4I28 - chains A and C; structure by X-ray diffraction, 2.15 A resolution.

Chain A:
Name: DNA nucleotidylexotransferase
From: Mus musculus
Notes: EC 2.7.7.31
Reference sequence: P09838 (TDT_MOUSE); the construct lacks a stretch of the UniProt sequence, so the offset changes along the chain: 132-482 = UniProt 132-482; 483-510 = UniProt 503-530
Chain sequence (400 residues; numbered 111 to 510; the number before each row is that of its first residue):
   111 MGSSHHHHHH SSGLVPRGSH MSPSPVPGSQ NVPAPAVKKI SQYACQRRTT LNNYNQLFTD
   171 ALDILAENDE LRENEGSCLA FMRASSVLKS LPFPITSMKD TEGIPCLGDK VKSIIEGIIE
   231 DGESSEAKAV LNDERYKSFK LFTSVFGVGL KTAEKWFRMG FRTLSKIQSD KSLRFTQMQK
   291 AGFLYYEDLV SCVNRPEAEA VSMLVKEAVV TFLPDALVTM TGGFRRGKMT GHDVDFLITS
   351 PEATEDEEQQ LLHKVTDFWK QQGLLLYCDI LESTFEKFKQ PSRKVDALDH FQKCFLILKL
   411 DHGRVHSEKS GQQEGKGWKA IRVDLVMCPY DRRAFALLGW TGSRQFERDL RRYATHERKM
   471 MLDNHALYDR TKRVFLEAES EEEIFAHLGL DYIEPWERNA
Not modelled in the structure: 111-148, 393-397, 420-424
Construct notes: expression tag (111-131)
UniProt features mapped onto this chain:
  - region: Val-258 to Thr-262 (Involved in DNA binding)
  - binding site (a 2'-deoxyribonucleoside 5'-triphosphate): Gly-333 to Lys-338, His-342 to Asp-345, Gly-449, Trp-450
  - binding site (Mg(2+)): Asp-343, Asp-345, Asp-434
  - modified residue: Ser-134 (Phosphoserine)
Ion coordination: Na+: Thr-253, Val-255, Val-258 (shared with DA3(C) of chain C); Zn2+: Asp-343, Asp-345, Asp-434 (shared with DA5(C) of chain C); Mg2+: Asp-343, Asp-345 (shared with DA5(C) of chain C)

Chain C:
Molecule: 5-nt DNA strand
Sequence (5 nucleotides; numbered 1 to 5; the number before each row is that of its first residue):
     1 AAAAA
Ion coordination: Na+: DA3 (shared with Thr-253(A), Val-255(A), Val-258(A) of chain A); Zn2+: DA5 (shared with Asp-343(A), Asp-345(A), Asp-434(A) of chain A); Mg2+: DA5 (shared with Asp-343(A), Asp-345(A) of chain A)

Chain A / chain C interface:
Contacting residue pairs (37):
  Val-255(A) / DA3(C)  phosphate contact
  Phe-256(A) / DA3(C)  sugar contact
  Gly-257(A) / DA2(C)  sugar contact
  Gly-257(A) / DA3(C)  hydrogen bond to the phosphate
  Val-258(A) / DA2(C)  phosphate contact
  Val-258(A) / DA3(C)  hydrogen bond to the phosphate
  Gly-259(A) / DA2(C)  hydrogen bond to the phosphate
  Gly-259(A) / DA3(C)  phosphate contact
  Leu-260(A) / DA2(C)  phosphate contact
  Lys-261(A) / DA1(C)  phosphate contact
  Lys-261(A) / DA2(C)  hydrogen bond to the phosphate
  Thr-262(A) / DA1(C)  phosphate contact
  Thr-262(A) / DA2(C)  hydrogen bond to the phosphate
  Met-288(A) / DA3(C)  sugar contact
  Gly-332(A) / DA5(C)  phosphate contact
  Arg-336(A) / DA5(C)  hydrogen bond to the phosphate
  His-342(A) / DA4(C)  salt bridge to the phosphate
  His-342(A) / DA5(C)  phosphate contact
  Asp-343(A) / DA5(C)  phosphate contact
  Asp-345(A) / DA5(C)  phosphate contact
  Leu-398(A) / DA3(C)  base contact
  Leu-398(A) / DA4(C)  sugar contact
  Leu-398(A) / DA5(C)  base contact
  Asp-399(A) / DA5(C)  base contact
  Phe-405(A) / DA3(C)  base contact
  Phe-405(A) / DA4(C)  sugar contact
  Arg-432(A) / DA3(C)  hydrogen bond to the phosphate
  Arg-432(A) / DA4(C)  salt bridge to the phosphate
  Asp-434(A) / DA4(C)  sugar contact
  Asp-434(A) / DA5(C)  phosphate contact
  Gly-449(A) / DA5(C)  base contact
  Trp-450(A) / DA4(C)  phosphate contact
  Trp-450(A) / DA5(C)  stacking on the base
  Thr-451(A) / DA5(C)  phosphate contact
  Gly-452(A) / DA5(C)  hydrogen bond to the phosphate
  Arg-454(A) / DA5(C)  base contact
  Asn-474(A) / DA5(C)  base contact
Also at the interface, not in a pair above, chain A (27 interface residues in all): Leu-381, Ser-453

Overview:
Chain A and chain C form an interface of 27 and 5 residues respectively, with 8 hydrogen bonds, 2 salt bridges
and 1 aromatic stacking contact. Polar pairs include Gly-257(A)/DA3(C), Val-258(A)/DA3(C) and
Gly-259(A)/DA2(C).
Chain A is DNA nucleotidylexotransferase (Mus musculus) and chain C is a 5-nt DNA strand; the structure,
Binary complex of mouse TdT with ssDNA and Zn++, was determined by X-ray diffraction (same publication as
4I27, 4I29, 4I2A, 4I2F and 4I2G).
